PDB entry 3O1R | X-ray diffraction, 1.77 A resolution | chains A and B of the 3 polymer chains in the assembly

== Chain A ==
Name: Alpha-ketoglutarate-dependent dioxygenase AlkB
From: Escherichia coli
Notes: EC 1.14.11.-; fragment: N-terminus 11 amino acid truncated AlkB to 216)
UniProt: P05050 (ALKB_ECOLI); numbering as in UniProt (aligned over 12-216)
Amino-acid sequence (206 residues; each row starts with the number of its first residue):
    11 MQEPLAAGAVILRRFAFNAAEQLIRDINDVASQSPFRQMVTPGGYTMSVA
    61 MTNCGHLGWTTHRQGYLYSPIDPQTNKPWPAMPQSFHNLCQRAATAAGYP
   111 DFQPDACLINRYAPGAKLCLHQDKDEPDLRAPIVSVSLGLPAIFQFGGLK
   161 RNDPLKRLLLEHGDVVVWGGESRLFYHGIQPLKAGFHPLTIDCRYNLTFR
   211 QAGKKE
Disordered / not traced: 11-12, 215-216
Sequence notes: expression tag (11); engineered mutation Cys129 (Ser in P05050)
Swiss-Prot annotation at these positions:
  - binding site (substrate): Trp69, Tyr76 to Tyr78, Asp135, Arg161
  - binding site (2-oxoglutarate): Asn120 to Tyr122, Arg204 to Arg210
  - binding site (Fe cation): His131, Asp133, His187
Ion coordination: Mn2+: His131, Asp133, His187 (together with 2-oxoglutaric acid)
Ligand contacts: 2-oxoglutaric acid (AKG): Leu118, Asn120, Tyr122, Leu128, His131, Asp133, Ser145, Phe154, Leu170, His187, Ile189, Arg204, Asn206, Thr208, Arg210
From the paper describing this entry:
  - mutagenesis - D135A, D135N, D135S: decreased catalytic activity on 1-meA

== Chain B ==
Molecule: 12-nt DNA strand
Sequence (12 nucleotides; row label = number of the first residue in the row):
     2 AGGTAAXAXCGT
Modified residues: MDK (4-amino-1-(2-deoxy-5-O-phosphono-beta-D-erythro-pentofuranosyl)-3-methylpyridin-2(1H)-one) at position 8; 2YR (2'-deoxy-N-(2-sulfanylethyl)cytidine 5'-(dihydrogen phosphate)) at position 10

== Interface between chain A and chain B ==
Pairs across the interface (29; chain A residue first):
  Thr51(A) with DA7(B), phosphate contact; DA9(B), sugar contact
  Pro52(A) with DA6(B), phosphate contact; DA7(B), phosphate contact
  Gly53(A) with DA7(B), hydrogen bond to the phosphate
  Tyr55(A) with DA9(B), phosphate contact; 2YR_10(B), sugar contact
  Met57(A) with MDK_8(B), phosphate contact; DA9(B), phosphate contact
  Met61(A) with MDK_8(B), base contact
  Trp69(A) with MDK_8(B), base contact
  Gly75(A) with DA6(B), phosphate contact
  Tyr76(A) with DA6(B), hydrogen bond to the phosphate; DA7(B), sugar contact; MDK_8(B), base contact
  Lys127(A) with 2YR_10(B), salt bridge to the phosphate
  Leu128(A) with MDK_8(B), base contact; DA9(B), phosphate contact
  Cys129(A) with MDK_8(B), sugar contact; DA9(B), hydrogen bond to the phosphate; 2YR_10(B), covalent bond
  Leu130(A) with MDK_8(B), base contact
  His131(A) with MDK_8(B), base contact
  Gln132(A) with MDK_8(B), base contact
  Lys134(A) with DT5(B), salt bridge to the phosphate; DA6(B), phosphate contact
  Asp135(A) with MDK_8(B), base contact
  Arg161(A) with DA9(B), base contact
  Arg210(A) with MDK_8(B), base contact
Interface residues without a listed pair, chain A (23 interface residues in all): Thr56, Ser58, Leu118, Asp133

== In short ==
23 residues of chain A face 6 of chain B across their interface, with 1 covalent bond, 3 hydrogen bonds and 2
salt bridges. Polar contacts include Gly53(A)-DA7(B), Tyr76(A)-DA6(B) and Cys129(A)-DA9(B). Bound to chain A:
2-oxoglutaric acid. The paper reports that D135A, D135N and D135S of chain A reduce catalytic activity on
1-meA.
Here chain A is Alpha-ketoglutarate-dependent dioxygenase AlkB (Escherichia coli) and chain B is a 12-nt DNA
strand. Entry 3O1R (Iron-Catalyzed Oxidation Intermediates Captured in A DNA Repair Dioxygenase) was
determined by X-ray diffraction (same publication as 3O1M, 3O1P, 3O1S, 3O1T, 3O1U and 3O1V).
